4Z1V - chain A; structure by X-ray diffraction, 2.10 A resolution.

Chain A:
Name: Hypoxia-inducible factor 1-alpha inhibitor
Organism: Homo sapiens
Notes: EC 1.14.11.30, 1.14.11.-
UniProt: Q9NWT6 (HIF1N_HUMAN); numbering as in UniProt (aligned over 1-349)
Sequence (352 residues; row label = number of the first residue in the row; numbers below 1 keep their minus sign (Gly-2 is residue -2)):
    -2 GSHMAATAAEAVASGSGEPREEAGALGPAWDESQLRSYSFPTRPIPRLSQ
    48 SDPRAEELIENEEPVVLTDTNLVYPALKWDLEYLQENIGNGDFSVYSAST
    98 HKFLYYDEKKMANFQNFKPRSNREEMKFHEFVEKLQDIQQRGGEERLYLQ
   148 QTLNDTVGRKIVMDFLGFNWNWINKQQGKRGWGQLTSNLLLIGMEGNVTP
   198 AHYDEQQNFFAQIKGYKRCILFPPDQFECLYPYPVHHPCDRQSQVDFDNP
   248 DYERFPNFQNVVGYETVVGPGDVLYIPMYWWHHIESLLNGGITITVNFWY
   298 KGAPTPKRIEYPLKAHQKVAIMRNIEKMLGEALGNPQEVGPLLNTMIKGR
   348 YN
Disordered / not traced: -2 to 8
Sequence notes: expression tag (-2 to 0)
Ion coordination: Fe ion: His199, Asp201, His279 (together with N-oxalylglycine, nitric oxide)
Ligand contacts:
  - nitric oxide: His199, Asp201, His279, Trp296
  - nitric oxide (NO): His199, Asp201, His279, Trp296
  - N-oxalylglycine (OGA): Tyr145, Leu188, Thr196, His199, Asp201, Asn205, Phe207, Lys214, His279, Ile281, Asn294, Trp296
Swiss-Prot annotation at these positions:
  - binding site (2-oxoglutarate): Tyr145, Thr196, Asn205, Lys214, Asn294
  - binding site (substrate): Asp152, Gln181 to Thr183, Asp201 to Gln203, Arg238, Gln239, Ala300, Asn321
  - binding site (Fe cation): His199, Asp201, His279
  - site: Leu340 (Important for dimer formation)
  - modified residue: Ala2 (N-acetylalanine)
  - mutagenesis: His199 (H199A: Prevents suppression of HIF CAD activity. Strongly stimulates 2-oxoglutarate turnover. No stimulation of 2-oxoglutarate turnover; when associated with R-340), Asp201 (D201A: Prevents suppression of HIF CAD activity; D201E: Loss of HIF1A Asn hydroxylation activity. Slightly stimulates 2-oxoglutarate turnover; D201G: No impact on HIF1A Asn hydroxylation activity ...), Gln239 (Q239H: No effect on Asp hydroxylation ability), Trp296 (W296R: Loss of HIF1A Asn hydroxylation activity and slight stimulation of 2-oxoglutarate turnover; when associated with G-201), Leu340 (L340R: Impairs dimer formation, leading to loss of HIF1A Asn hydroxylation activity. No stimulation of 2-oxoglutarate turnover; when associated with A-201), Ile344 (I344R: No effect on dimer formation and HIF1A Asn hydroxylation activity)
From the paper describing this entry:
  - Fe ion coordination: His199, Asp201, His279

Summary:
Ligands of chain A: N-oxalylglycine and nitric oxide. The Fe ion site is built by His199, Asp201 and His279.
UniProt lists 5 residues binding 2-oxoglutarate, 11 substrate-binding residues, 3 Fe cation-binding residues
and 6 mutagenesis sites. The paper reports Fe ion coordination by His199, Asp201 and His279.
Chain A is Hypoxia-inducible factor 1-alpha inhibitor (Homo sapiens); the structure, Structure of Factor
Inhibiting HIF (FIH) in complex with Fe, NO, and NOG, was determined by X-ray diffraction (same publication as
4Z2W).
